8DZW - chains A and I of the 9 polymer chains in the assembly; structure by electron microscopy, 2.46 A resolution.

== Chain A ==
Protein: RSV fusion protein
Organism: Human respiratory syncytial virus A2
UniProtKB: A0A2H4WLA4 (A0A2H4WLA4_HRSV); numbering as in UniProt (aligned over 26-509)
Chain sequence (484 residues; numbered 26 to 509; the number before each row is that of its first residue):
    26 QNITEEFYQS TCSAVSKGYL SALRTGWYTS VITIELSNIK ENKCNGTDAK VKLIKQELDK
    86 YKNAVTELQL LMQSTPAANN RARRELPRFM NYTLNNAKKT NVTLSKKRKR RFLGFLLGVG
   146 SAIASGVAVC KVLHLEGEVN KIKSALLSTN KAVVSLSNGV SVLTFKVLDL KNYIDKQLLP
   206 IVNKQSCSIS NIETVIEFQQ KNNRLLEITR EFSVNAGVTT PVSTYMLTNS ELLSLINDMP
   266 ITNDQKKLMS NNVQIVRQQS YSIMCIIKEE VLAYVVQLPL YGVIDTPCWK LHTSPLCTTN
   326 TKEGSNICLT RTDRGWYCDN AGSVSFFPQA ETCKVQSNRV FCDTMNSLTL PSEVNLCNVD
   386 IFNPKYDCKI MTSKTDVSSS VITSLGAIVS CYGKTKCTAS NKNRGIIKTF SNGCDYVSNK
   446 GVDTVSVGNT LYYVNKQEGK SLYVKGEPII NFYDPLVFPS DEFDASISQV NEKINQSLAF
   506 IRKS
Disordered / not traced: 100-136, 207-209
Disulfide bonds: Cys-37/Cys-439, Cys-69/Cys-212, Cys-155/Cys-290, Cys-313/Cys-343, Cys-322/Cys-333, Cys-358/Cys-367, Cys-382/Cys-393, Cys-416/Cys-422
Construct notes: engineered mutation Val-152 (Ile in A0A2H4WLA4), Cys-155 (Ser in A0A2H4WLA4), Phe-190 (Ser in A0A2H4WLA4), Cys-290 (Ser in A0A2H4WLA4)

== Chain I ==
Protein: RSV-199 Heavy chain protein
Organism: Homo sapiens
Chain sequence (225 residues; row label = number of the first residue in the row; a row labelled like 82A-82C holds insertion residues (82A, then the next letters in order)):
     1 QVQLVESGGG VVKPGGSLRV SCVVSGFTFS SYRMHWVRQA PGKGLEWVSS ITASSS
   56A Y
    57 INYAESVKGR FTISRDNAKN SLYLQM
82A-82C NSL
    83 RAEDTAVYYC ARDENTGI
100A-100E SHYWF
   101 DPWGQGTLVT VSSASTKGPS VFPLAPSSKS TSGGTAALGC LVKDYFPEPV TVSWNSGALT
   161 SGVHTFPAVL QSSGLYSLSS VVTVPSSSLG TQTYICNVNH KPSNTKVDKK VEPKSC
Disulfide bonds: Cys-22/Cys-92, Cys-140/Cys-196

== How chain A and chain I interact ==
Pairs across the interface (27; chain A residue first):
  Leu-45(A) / Ser-54(I)
  Tyr-53(A) / Ile-100(I)  hydrophobic
  Pro-265(A) / Ile-100(I)
  Pro-265(A) / Ser-100A(I)
  Ile-266(A) / Ile-100(I)
  Ile-266(A) / Tyr-100C(I)
  Thr-267(A) / Tyr-100C(I)
  Asp-269(A) / Arg-33(I)  salt bridge
  Asp-269(A) / Thr-52(I)
  Asp-269(A) / Tyr-56A(I)
  Asp-269(A) / Asn-58(I)  hydrogen bond
  Gln-270(A) / Gly-99(I)  hydrogen bond (side chain-backbone)
  Gln-270(A) / Tyr-100C(I)  hydrogen bond
  Leu-273(A) / Tyr-56A(I)
  Leu-305(A) / Gly-99(I)
  Gly-307(A) / Asn-97(I)
  Asp-310(A) / Thr-52(I)  hydrogen bond
  Asp-310(A) / Ala-53(I)
  Asp-310(A) / Ser-54(I)  hydrogen bond (backbone-side chain)
  Asp-310(A) / Ser-55(I)
  Asp-310(A) / Ser-56(I)  hydrogen bond (side chain-backbone)
  Pro-312(A) / Ser-30(I)
  Asp-344(A) / Ser-30(I)
  Asp-344(A) / Ser-31(I)  hydrogen bond
  Asn-345(A) / Ser-31(I)
  Arg-364(A) / Ser-56(I)  hydrogen bond
  Arg-364(A) / Tyr-56A(I)  hydrogen bond
Interface residues without a listed pair, chain A (20 interface residues in all): Lys-272, Ile-309, Thr-311, Ala-346, Gly-347
Interface residues without a listed pair, chain I (17 interface residues in all): Thr-28, Tyr-32
From the paper, about this interface:
  - epitope / paratope residues, chain A: Pro-265(A), Ile-309(A), Asp-310(A)
  - epitope / paratope residues, chain I: Ser-54(I), Tyr-56A(I)

== Overview ==
The interface between chain A and chain I involves 20 residues on one side and 17 on the other; the contacts
include 9 hydrogen bonds and 1 salt bridge. Polar contacts include Asp-269(A)/Arg-33(I), Asp-269(A)/Asn-58(I)
and Gln-270(A)/Gly-99(I). From the paper: epitope/paratope residues Pro-265(A), Ile-309(A) and Ser-54(I) among
others.
Here chain A is RSV fusion protein (Human respiratory syncytial virus A2) and chain I is RSV-199 Heavy chain
protein (Homo sapiens). Entry 8DZW (RSV F trimer bound to RSV-199 Fab) was determined by electron microscopy
together with 8E2U and 8EBP from the same study.
